PDB entry 3GSU | X-ray diffraction, 1.80 A resolution | chains A and P of the 3 polymer chains in the assembly

== Chain A ==
Protein: HLA class I histocompatibility antigen, A-2 alpha chain
Organism: Homo sapiens
Reference sequence: P01892 (1A02_HUMAN); residues 1-275 here correspond to UniProt positions 25-299 (UniProt number = residue number + 24)
Amino-acid sequence (275 residues; numbered 1 to 275; the number before each row is that of its first residue):
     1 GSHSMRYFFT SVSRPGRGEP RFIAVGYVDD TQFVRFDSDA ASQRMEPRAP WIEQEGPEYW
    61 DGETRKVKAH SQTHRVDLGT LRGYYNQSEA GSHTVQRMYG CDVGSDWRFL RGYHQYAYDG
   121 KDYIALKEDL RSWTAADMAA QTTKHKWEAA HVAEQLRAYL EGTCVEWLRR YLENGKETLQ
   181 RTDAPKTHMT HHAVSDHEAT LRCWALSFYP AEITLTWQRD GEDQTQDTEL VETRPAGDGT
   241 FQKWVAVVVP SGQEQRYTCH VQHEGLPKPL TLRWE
Disulfide bonds: Cys101-Cys164, Cys203-Cys259
Differences from the reference sequence: engineered mutation Val245 (Ala269 in P01892)

== Chain P ==
Protein: HCMV pp65 fragment 495-503, variant M5T (NLVPTVATV)
Amino-acid sequence (9 residues; row label = number of the first residue in the row):
     1 NLVPTVATV

== Chain A / chain P interface ==
Contacting residue pairs (40; chain A residue first):
  Met5(A) - Asn1(P)
  Tyr7(A) - Asn1(P)  hydrogen bond (side chain-backbone)
  Tyr7(A) - Leu2(P)  hydrophobic
  Phe9(A) - Leu2(P)  hydrophobic
  Met45(A) - Leu2(P)  hydrophobic
  Glu63(A) - Asn1(P)
  Glu63(A) - Leu2(P)  hydrogen bond (side chain-backbone)
  Lys66(A) - Asn1(P)  hydrogen bond
  Lys66(A) - Leu2(P)  hydrogen bond (side chain-backbone)
  Lys66(A) - Val3(P)
  Lys66(A) - Pro4(P)
  Val67(A) - Leu2(P)
  His70(A) - Val3(P)
  His70(A) - Val6(P)
  Thr73(A) - Val6(P)  hydrogen bond (side chain-backbone)
  Thr73(A) - Ala7(P)
  Thr73(A) - Thr8(P)
  Val76(A) - Thr8(P)
  Asp77(A) - Thr8(P)  hydrogen bond
  Asp77(A) - Val9(P)  hydrogen bond (side chain-backbone)
  Thr80(A) - Val9(P)
  Leu81(A) - Val9(P)  hydrophobic
  Tyr84(A) - Val9(P)  hydrogen bond (side chain-backbone)
  Arg97(A) - Val6(P)
  Tyr99(A) - Leu2(P)
  Tyr99(A) - Val3(P)  hydrogen bond (side chain-backbone)
  Tyr116(A) - Val9(P)  hydrophobic
  Thr143(A) - Val9(P)  hydrogen bond (side chain-backbone)
  Lys146(A) - Thr8(P)  hydrogen bond
  Lys146(A) - Val9(P)  hydrogen bond (side chain-backbone)
  Trp147(A) - Ala7(P)
  Trp147(A) - Thr8(P)  hydrogen bond (side chain-backbone)
  Trp147(A) - Val9(P)  hydrophobic
  Val152(A) - Ala7(P)  hydrophobic
  Tyr159(A) - Asn1(P)  hydrogen bond (side chain-backbone)
  Tyr159(A) - Leu2(P)
  Tyr159(A) - Val3(P)
  Thr163(A) - Asn1(P)
  Trp167(A) - Asn1(P)
  Tyr171(A) - Asn1(P)  hydrogen bond (side chain-backbone)
Also at the interface, not in a pair above, chain A (29 interface residues in all): Tyr59, Tyr123, Gln155, Leu156
Also at the interface, not in a pair above, chain P (9 interface residues in all): Thr5

== In short ==
29 residues of chain A face 9 of chain P across their interface, with 15 hydrogen bonds. Polar pairs include
Tyr7(A)-Asn1(P), Glu63(A)-Leu2(P) and Lys66(A)-Asn1(P).
Here chain A is HLA class I histocompatibility antigen, A-2 alpha chain (Homo sapiens) and chain P is HCMV
pp65 fragment 495-503, variant M5T (NLVPTVATV). Entry 3GSU (Crystal structure of the binary complex between
HLA-A2 and HCMV NLV-M5T peptide variant) was determined by X-ray diffraction (same publication as 3GSN, 3GSO,
3GSQ, 3GSR, 3GSV, 3GSW and 3GSX).
